PDB entry 8E4G | electron microscopy, 3.20 A resolution | chains 5 and g of the 10 polymer chains in the assembly

[Chain 5]
Molecule: Tail tubular protein gp11
Organism: Escherichia phage T7
Reference sequence: P03746 (TUBE1_BPT7); residues 1-196 here = UniProt positions 1-196
Sequence (196 residues; row label = number of the first residue in the row):
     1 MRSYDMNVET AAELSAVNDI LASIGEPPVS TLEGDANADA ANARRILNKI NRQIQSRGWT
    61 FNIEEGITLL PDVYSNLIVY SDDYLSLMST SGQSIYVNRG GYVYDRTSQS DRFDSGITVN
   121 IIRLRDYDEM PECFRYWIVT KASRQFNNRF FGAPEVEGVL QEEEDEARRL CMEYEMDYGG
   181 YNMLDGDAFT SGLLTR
Disordered / not traced: 1

[Chain g]
Molecule: Tail fiber protein
Organism: Escherichia phage T7
Reference sequence: P03748 (FIBER_BPT7); numbering as in UniProt (aligned over 1-165)
Sequence (165 residues; numbered 1 to 165; the number before each row is that of its first residue):
     1 MANVIKTVLT YQLDGSNRDF NIPFEYLARK FVVVTLIGVD RKVLTINTDY RFATRTTISL
    61 TKAWGPADGY TTIELRRVTS TTDRLVDFTD GSILRAYDLN VAQIQTMHVA EEARDLTTDT
   121 IGVNNDGHLD ARGRRIVNLA NAVDDRDAVP FGQLKTMNQN SWQAR
Disordered / not traced: 1-3

[Interface between chain 5 and chain g]
Residue-residue contacts - 17 pairs, chain 5 then chain g:
  R2(5) - Y97(g)
  S3(5) - Y26(g)
  S3(5) - A28(g)
  S3(5) - R29(g)  hydrogen bond (backbone-backbone)
  Y4(5) - Y26(g)
  Y4(5) - L27(g)
  Y4(5) - A28(g)
  Y4(5) - R55(g)  hydrogen bond (backbone-side chain)
  Y4(5) - Y97(g)
  D5(5) - E25(g)
  D5(5) - Y26(g)  hydrogen bond (backbone-backbone)
  D5(5) - R55(g)  salt bridge
  D5(5) - T56(g)  hydrogen bond
  M6(5) - Y26(g)
  M6(5) - N100(g)
  M6(5) - I104(g)  hydrophobic
  N7(5) - E25(g)
Interface residues without a listed pair, chain g (12 interface residues in all): I22, F24

[Summary]
The interface between chain 5 and chain g involves 6 residues on one side and 12 on the other, with 4 hydrogen
bonds and 1 salt bridge. Polar pairs include D5(5)-R55(g), Y4(5)-R55(g) and D5(5)-T56(g).
Chain 5 is Tail tubular protein gp11 and chain g is Tail fiber protein, both from Escherichia phage T7; the
structure, Remodeling of the bacteriophage T7 during initial infection, was determined by electron microscopy.
